1RT4 - chains A and B; structure by X-ray diffraction, 2.90 A resolution.

# Chain A
Name: HIV-1 reverse transcriptase
Organism: HIV-1 M:B_HXB2R
Notes: EC 2.7.7.49
UniProtKB: P04585 (POL_HV1H2); residues 1-560 here correspond to UniProt positions 587-1146 (UniProt number = residue number + 586)
Sequence (560 residues; each row starts with the number of its first residue):
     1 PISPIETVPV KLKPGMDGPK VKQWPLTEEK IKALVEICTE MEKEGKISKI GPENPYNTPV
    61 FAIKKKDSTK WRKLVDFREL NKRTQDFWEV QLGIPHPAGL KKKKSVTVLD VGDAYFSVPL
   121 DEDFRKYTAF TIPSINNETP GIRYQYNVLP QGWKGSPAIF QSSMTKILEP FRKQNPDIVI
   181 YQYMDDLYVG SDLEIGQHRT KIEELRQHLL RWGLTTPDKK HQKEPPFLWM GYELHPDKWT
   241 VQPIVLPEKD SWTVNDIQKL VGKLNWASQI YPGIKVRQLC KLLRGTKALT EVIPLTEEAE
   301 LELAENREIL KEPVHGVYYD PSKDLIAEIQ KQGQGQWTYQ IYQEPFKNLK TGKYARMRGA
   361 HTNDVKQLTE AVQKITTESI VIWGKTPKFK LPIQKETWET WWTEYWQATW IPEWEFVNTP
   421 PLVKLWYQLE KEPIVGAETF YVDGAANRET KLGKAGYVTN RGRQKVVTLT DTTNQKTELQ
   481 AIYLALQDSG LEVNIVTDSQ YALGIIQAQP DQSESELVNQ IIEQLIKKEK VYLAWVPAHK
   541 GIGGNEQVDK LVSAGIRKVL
Disordered / not traced: 137-141, 543-560
Modified residues: Cys280 (3-sulfinoalanine; CSD)
Construct notes: modified residue (280)
Ligand contacts: UC1 (2-methyl-furan-3-carbothioic acid [4-chloro-3-(3-methyl-but-2-enyloxy)-phenyl]-amide): Pro95, Leu100, Lys101, Lys103, Val106, Val179, Ile180, Tyr181, Tyr188, Val189, Gly190, Phe227, Trp229, Leu234, His235, Pro236, Tyr318
Curated features (UniProtKB/Swiss-Prot):
  - binding site (Mg(2+)): Asp186
  - site: Trp402 (Essential for RT p66/p51 heterodimerization)

# Chain B
Name: HIV-1 reverse transcriptase
Organism: HIV-1 M:B_HXB2R
Notes: EC 2.7.7.49
UniProtKB: P04585 (POL_HV1H2); residues 1-440 here correspond to UniProt positions 587-1026 (UniProt number = residue number + 586)
Sequence (440 residues; each row starts with the number of its first residue):
     1 PISPIETVPV KLKPGMDGPK VKQWPLTEEK IKALVEICTE MEKEGKISKI GPENPYNTPV
    61 FAIKKKDSTK WRKLVDFREL NKRTQDFWEV QLGIPHPAGL KKKKSVTVLD VGDAYFSVPL
   121 DEDFRKYTAF TIPSINNETP GIRYQYNVLP QGWKGSPAIF QSSMTKILEP FRKQNPDIVI
   181 YQYMDDLYVG SDLEIGQHRT KIEELRQHLL RWGLTTPDKK HQKEPPFLWM GYELHPDKWT
   241 VQPIVLPEKD SWTVNDIQKL VGKLNWASQI YPGIKVRQLC KLLRGTKALT EVIPLTEEAE
   301 LELAENREIL KEPVHGVYYD PSKDLIAEIQ KQGQGQWTYQ IYQEPFKNLK TGKYARMRGA
   361 HTNDVKQLTE AVQKITTESI VIWGKTPKFK LPIQKETWET WWTEYWQATW IPEWEFVNTP
   421 PLVKLWYQLE KEPIVGAETF
Disordered / not traced: 1-4, 88-92, 213-232, 434-440
Curated features (UniProtKB/Swiss-Prot):
  - binding site (Mg(2+)): Asp186
  - site: Trp402 (Essential for RT p66/p51 heterodimerization)

# Interface between chain A and chain B
Pairs across the interface (95; chain A residue first):
  Val8(A) - Glu53(B)
  Pro9(A) - Glu53(B)
  Gln85(A) - Glu53(B)  hydrogen bond (side chain-backbone)
  Asp86(A) - Pro55(B)
  Phe87(A) - Pro52(B)
  Phe87(A) - Glu53(B)
  Trp88(A) - Pro52(B)  hydrogen bond (backbone-backbone)
  Trp88(A) - Asn54(B)
  Trp88(A) - Pro55(B)
  Trp88(A) - Asn57(B)
  Trp88(A) - Thr131(B)
  Trp88(A) - Arg143(B)
  Leu92(A) - Asn137(B)
  Gly93(A) - Asn137(B)
  Ile94(A) - Asn137(B)
  Pro95(A) - Asn136(B)
  Pro95(A) - Asn137(B)
  His96(A) - Asn136(B)  hydrogen bond (backbone-side chain)
  Gly99(A) - Asn136(B)
  Gly99(A) - Glu138(B)
  Leu100(A) - Asn136(B)
  Leu100(A) - Glu138(B)
  Lys101(A) - Glu138(B)  salt bridge
  Ser162(A) - Pro52(B)
  Arg172(A) - Thr139(B)
  Tyr181(A) - Asn137(B)
  Tyr181(A) - Glu138(B)
  Lys366(A) - Gln394(B)  hydrogen bond
  Gln373(A) - Glu396(B)
  Gln373(A) - Thr400(B)  hydrogen bond
  Gln373(A) - Trp401(B)
  Thr376(A) - Trp401(B)
  Thr377(A) - Thr400(B)  hydrogen bond
  Ile380(A) - Pro25(B)  hydrophobic
  Ile380(A) - Leu26(B)
  Val381(A) - Pro25(B)  hydrophobic
  Val381(A) - Asn136(B)  hydrogen bond (backbone-backbone)
  Ile382(A) - Ile135(B)
  Ile382(A) - Asn136(B)
  Trp383(A) - Ile135(B)
  Gly384(A) - Thr27(B)
  Gly384(A) - Glu28(B)  hydrogen bond (backbone-backbone)
  Gly384(A) - Ile135(B)
  Trp402(A) - Lys331(B)  hydrogen bond (backbone-side chain)
  Trp402(A) - Thr362(B)
  Trp402(A) - Asp364(B)
  Thr403(A) - Gly333(B)
  Thr403(A) - Gln334(B)
  Tyr405(A) - Lys331(B)  hydrogen bond (backbone-side chain)
  Trp406(A) - Lys331(B)
  Trp406(A) - Val417(B)
  Trp406(A) - Asn418(B)
  Trp406(A) - Thr419(B)
  Gln407(A) - Lys331(B)  hydrogen bond (backbone-side chain)
  Gln407(A) - Pro392(B)
  Gln407(A) - Ile393(B)
  Gln407(A) - Gln394(B)
  Ala408(A) - Asp364(B)
  Ala408(A) - Pro392(B)  hydrogen bond (backbone-backbone)
  Ala408(A) - Ile393(B)
  Thr409(A) - Asp364(B)  hydrogen bond (backbone-side chain)
  Trp410(A) - Thr362(B)
  Trp410(A) - Asn363(B)
  Trp410(A) - Trp401(B)
  Trp410(A) - Tyr405(B)
  Pro412(A) - Trp401(B)  hydrophobic
  Pro433(A) - Asn255(B)
  Pro433(A) - Leu289(B)  hydrophobic
  Val435(A) - Thr290(B)
  Thr439(A) - Lys287(B)
  Thr439(A) - Ala288(B)
  Thr439(A) - Leu289(B)
  Tyr441(A) - Val254(B)
  Tyr441(A) - Gln258(B)
  Tyr441(A) - Thr286(B)
  Tyr441(A) - Lys287(B)  hydrogen bond (side chain-backbone)
  Tyr441(A) - Leu289(B)
  Val458(A) - Thr286(B)
  Asn460(A) - Thr286(B)
  Asn460(A) - Ala288(B)
  Asn494(A) - Leu289(B)
  Gln500(A) - Leu422(B)
  Leu503(A) - Pro421(B)  hydrophobic
  Gln507(A) - Thr419(B)  hydrogen bond (side chain-backbone)
  Gln507(A) - Pro421(B)
  Tyr532(A) - Asn255(B)  hydrogen bond
  Tyr532(A) - Leu289(B)  hydrophobic
  Trp535(A) - Leu422(B)  hydrophobic
  Val536(A) - Gln258(B)
  Pro537(A) - Gly262(B)
  Pro537(A) - Asn265(B)
  Lys540(A) - Cys280(B)
  Gly541(A) - Cys280(B)
  Ile542(A) - Cys280(B)  hydrophobic
  Ile542(A) - Leu283(B)  hydrophobic
Other interface residues (no listed pair), chain A (61 interface residues in all): Ala158, Ile159, Thr165, Ile180, Glu370, Ile434, Thr459, Val496, Ala534
Other interface residues (no listed pair), chain B (57 interface residues in all): Val21, Pro140, Gly141, Arg284, Gly285, Trp337, His361, Val365, Leu368, Thr397, Pro420

# Overview
61 residues of chain A face 57 of chain B across their interface; the contacts include 16 hydrogen bonds and 1
salt bridge. Polar pairs include Lys101(A)-Glu138(B), Gln85(A)-Glu53(B) and His96(A)-Asn136(B). Ligands of
chain A: compound UC1.
Chain A is HIV-1 reverse transcriptase and chain B is HIV-1 reverse transcriptase, both from HIV-1 M:B_HXB2R;
the structure, HIV-1 reverse transcriptase complexed with UC781, was determined by X-ray diffraction (same
publication as 1RT5, 1RT6 and 1RT7).
